Entry 9IF4 (electron microscopy, 3.09 A resolution); this record covers chains C and H of the 28 polymer chains in the assembly.

Chain C:
Protein: ATP-dependent Clp protease ATP-binding subunit ClpC1
Source organism: Mycobacterium tuberculosis
Reference sequence: P9WPC9 (CLPC1_MYCTU); residue numbers follow UniProt; this construct covers 168-825
Sequence (658 residues; row label = number of the first residue in the row):
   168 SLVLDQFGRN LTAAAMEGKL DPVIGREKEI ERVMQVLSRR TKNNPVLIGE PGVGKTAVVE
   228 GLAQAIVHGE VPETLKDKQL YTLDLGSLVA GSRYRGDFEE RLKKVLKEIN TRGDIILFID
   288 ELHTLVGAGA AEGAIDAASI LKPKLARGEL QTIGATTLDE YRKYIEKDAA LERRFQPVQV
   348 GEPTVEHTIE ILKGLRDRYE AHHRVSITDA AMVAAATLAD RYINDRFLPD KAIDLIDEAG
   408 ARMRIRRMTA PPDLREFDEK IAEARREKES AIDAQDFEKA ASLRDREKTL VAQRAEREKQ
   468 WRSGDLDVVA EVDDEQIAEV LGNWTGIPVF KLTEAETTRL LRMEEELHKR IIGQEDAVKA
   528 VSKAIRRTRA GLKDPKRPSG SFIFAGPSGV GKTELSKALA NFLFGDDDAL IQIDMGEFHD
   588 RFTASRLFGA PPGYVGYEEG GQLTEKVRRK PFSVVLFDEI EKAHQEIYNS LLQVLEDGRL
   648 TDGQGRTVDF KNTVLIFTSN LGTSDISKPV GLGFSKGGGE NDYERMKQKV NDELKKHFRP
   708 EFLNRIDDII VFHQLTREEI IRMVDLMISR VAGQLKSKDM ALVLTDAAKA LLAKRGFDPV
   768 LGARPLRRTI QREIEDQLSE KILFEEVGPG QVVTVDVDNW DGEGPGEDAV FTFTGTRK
Not modelled in the structure: 299-300, 415-476, 671-677, 684-687, 810-811
Ligand contacts:
  - ATP (adenosine-5'-triphosphate), molecule 1: Asp188, Pro189, Val190, Ile191, Arg193, Pro218, Gly219, Val220, Gly221, Lys222, Thr223, Ala224, Thr324, Ile358, Leu362, Pro396, Asp397, Ile400
  - ATP, molecule 2: Ala337, Arg340, Arg341
  - ATP, molecule 3: Arg517, Ile518, Ile519, Gln521, Pro554, Ser555, Gly556, Val557, Gly558, Lys559, Thr560, Glu561, Glu626, Asn667, Leu722, Met730, Leu733, Met734, Ala770, Arg771, Arg774
Swiss-Prot annotation at these positions:
  - binding site (ATP): Gly216 to Thr223, Gly553 to Thr560

Chain H:
Protein: ATP-dependent Clp protease proteolytic subunit 2
Source organism: Mycobacterium tuberculosis
Notes: EC 3.4.21.92
Reference sequence: P9WPC3 (CLPP2_MYCTU); numbering as in UniProt (aligned over 15-214)
Sequence (200 residues; row label = number of the first residue in the row):
    15 ILPSFIEHSS FGVKESNPYN KLFEERIIFL GVQVDDASAN DIMAQLLVLE SLDPDRDITM
    75 YINSPGGGFT SLMAIYDTMQ YVRADIQTVC LGQAASAAAV LLAAGTPGKR MALPNARVLI
   135 HQPSLSGVIQ GQFSDLEIQA AEIERMRTLM ETTLARHTGK DAGVIRKDTD RDKILTAEEA
   195 KDYGIIDTVL EYRKLSAQTA
Not modelled in the structure: 20-27
Swiss-Prot annotation at these positions:
  - active site: Ser110 (Nucleophile), His135

How chain C and chain H interact:
Pairs across the interface - 15 pairs, chain C then chain H:
  Leu679(C) - Lys35(H)
  Leu679(C) - Leu36(H)  hydrophobic
  Leu679(C) - Glu39(H)
  Leu679(C) - Ile41(H)  hydrophobic
  Leu679(C) - Arg207(H)
  Gly680(C) - Tyr75(H)
  Gly680(C) - Arg207(H)  hydrogen bond (backbone-side chain)
  Phe681(C) - Tyr75(H)  hydrogen bond (backbone-side chain)
  Phe681(C) - Leu105(H)  hydrophobic
  Phe681(C) - Leu127(H)  hydrophobic
  Phe681(C) - Leu204(H)  hydrophobic
  Ser682(C) - Leu204(H)
  Ser682(C) - Arg207(H)
  Lys683(C) - Gly122(H)  hydrogen bond (side chain-backbone)
  Lys683(C) - Met125(H)
Other interface residues (no listed pair), chain C (6 interface residues in all): Gly678
Other interface residues (no listed pair), chain H (14 interface residues in all): Gln101, Val103, Thr202

Overview:
Chain C and chain H form an interface of 6 and 14 residues respectively, with 3 hydrogen bonds. Polar contacts
include Gly680(C)-Arg207(H), Phe681(C)-Tyr75(H) and Lys683(C)-Gly122(H). Bound to chain C: 3 copies of ATP.
Chain C is ATP-dependent Clp protease ATP-binding subunit ClpC1 and chain H is ATP-dependent Clp protease
proteolytic subunit 2, both from Mycobacterium tuberculosis; the structure, Structure of the Mycobacterium
Tuberculosis ClpC1P1P2 complex bound to the activator Bz-Leu-Leu, was determined by electron microscopy.
